PDB entry 7WSO | electron microscopy, 3.03 A resolution | chains K and A of the 4 polymer chains in the assembly

== Chain K ==
Molecule: Immunoglobulin heavy constant gamma 1
Source organism: Homo sapiens
UniProt: A0A0A0MS08 (A0A0A0MS08_HUMAN); residues 241-492 here correspond to UniProt positions 120-371 (UniProt number = residue number - 121)
Sequence (252 residues; numbered 241 to 492; the number before each row is that of its first residue):
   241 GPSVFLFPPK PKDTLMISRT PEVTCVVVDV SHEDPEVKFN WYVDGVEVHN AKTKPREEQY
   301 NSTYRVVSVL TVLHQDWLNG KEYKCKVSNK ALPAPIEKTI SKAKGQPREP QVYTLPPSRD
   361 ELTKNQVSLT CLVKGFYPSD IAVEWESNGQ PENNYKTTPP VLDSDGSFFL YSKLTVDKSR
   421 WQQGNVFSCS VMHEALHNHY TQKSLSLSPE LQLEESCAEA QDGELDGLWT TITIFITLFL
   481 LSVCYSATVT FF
Disulfide bonds: C265-C325, C371-C429

== Chain A ==
Molecule: B-cell antigen receptor complex-associated protein alpha chain
Source organism: Homo sapiens
UniProt: P11912 (CD79A_HUMAN); residue numbers follow UniProt; this construct covers 33-169
Sequence (137 residues; each row starts with the number of its first residue):
    33 LWMHKVPASL MVSLGEDAHF QCPHNSSNNA NVTWWRVLHG NYTWPPEFLG PGEDPNGTLI
    93 IQNVNKSHGG IYVCRVQEGN ESYQQSCGTY LRVRQPPPRP FLDMGEGTKN RIITAEGIIL
   153 LFCAVVPGTL LLFRKRW
UniProt features mapped onto this chain:
  - glycosylation (N-linked (GlcNAc...) asparagine): N57, N63, N73, N88, N97, N112
Disulfide bonds: C54-C106

== Chain K / chain A interface ==
Pairs across the interface - 24 pairs, chain K then chain A:
  P356(K) - Y74(A)  hydrophobic
  S358(K) - P77(A)
  R359(K) - L70(A)
  R359(K) - Y74(A)
  R359(K) - W76(A)  hydrogen bond (backbone-backbone)
  R359(K) - P77(A)
  D360(K) - P77(A)
  S446(K) - Y74(A)
  L451(K) - H71(A)
  E455(K) - Y122(A)  hydrogen bond
  E455(K) - R124(A)  salt bridge
  E455(K) - R126(A)  salt bridge
  A458(K) - R126(A)
  E459(K) - R124(A)  salt bridge
  Q461(K) - E138(A)
  D462(K) - E138(A)
  G463(K) - E138(A)
  G463(K) - G139(A)
  G463(K) - N142(A)  hydrogen bond (backbone-side chain)
  E464(K) - N142(A)
  D466(K) - R143(A)  salt bridge
  T471(K) - T146(A)
  L478(K) - L153(A)  hydrophobic
  Y485(K) - V157(A)  hydrogen bond (side chain-backbone)
Interface residues without a listed pair, chain K (22 interface residues in all): L445, L453, I474, F475, L481
Interface residues without a listed pair, chain A (24 interface residues in all): G72, T75, G101, V125, I145, G149, I150, G160, T161

== Overview ==
22 residues of chain K and 24 residues of chain A are in contact; the contacts include 4 hydrogen bonds and 4
salt bridges. Polar contacts include E455(K)-R124(A), E455(K)-R126(A) and E459(K)-R124(A).
Here chain K is Immunoglobulin heavy constant gamma 1 and chain A is B-cell antigen receptor
complex-associated protein alpha chain, both from Homo sapiens. Entry 7WSO (Structure of a membrane protein G)
was determined by electron microscopy, deposited together with 7XT6.
